3KAS - chains A and B; structure by X-ray diffraction, 2.40 A resolution.

[Chain A]
Molecule: Transferrin receptor protein 1
From: Homo sapiens
Reference sequence: P02786 (TFR1_HUMAN); residues 121-760 here = UniProt positions 121-760
Sequence (640 residues; numbered 121 to 760; the number before each row is that of its first residue):
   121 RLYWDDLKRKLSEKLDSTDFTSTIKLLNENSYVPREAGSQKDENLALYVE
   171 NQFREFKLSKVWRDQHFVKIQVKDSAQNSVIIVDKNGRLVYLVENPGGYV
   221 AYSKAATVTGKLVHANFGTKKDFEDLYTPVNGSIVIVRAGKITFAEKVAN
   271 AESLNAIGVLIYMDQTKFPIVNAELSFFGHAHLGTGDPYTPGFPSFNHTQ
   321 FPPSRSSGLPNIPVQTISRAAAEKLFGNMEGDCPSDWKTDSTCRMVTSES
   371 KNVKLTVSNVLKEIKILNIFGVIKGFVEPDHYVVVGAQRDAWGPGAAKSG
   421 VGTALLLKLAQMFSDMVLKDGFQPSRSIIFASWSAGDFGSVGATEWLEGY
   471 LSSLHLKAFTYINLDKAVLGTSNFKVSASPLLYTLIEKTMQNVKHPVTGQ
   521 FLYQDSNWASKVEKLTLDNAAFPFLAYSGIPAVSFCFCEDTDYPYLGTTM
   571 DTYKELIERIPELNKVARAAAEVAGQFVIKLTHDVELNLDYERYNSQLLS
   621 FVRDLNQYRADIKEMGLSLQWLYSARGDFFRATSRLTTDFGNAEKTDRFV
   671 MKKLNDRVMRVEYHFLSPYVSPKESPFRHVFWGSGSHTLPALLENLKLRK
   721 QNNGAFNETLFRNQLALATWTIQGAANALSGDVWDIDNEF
Disordered / not traced: 316-318, 757-760
Differences from the reference sequence: variant Ser-142 (Gly in P02786)
Swiss-Prot annotation at these positions:
  - motif: Arg-646 to Asp-648 (Cell attachment site)
  - glycosylation (N-linked (GlcNAc...) asparagine): Asn-251, Asn-317, Asn-727
  - natural variant: Ser-142 (G142S: this construct carries the variant)
  - mutagenesis: Leu-619 (L619A: 20-fold reduced affinity for transferrin receptor. No binding to HFE), Val-622 (V622A: No significant effect on binding to transferrin nor HFE), Arg-623 (R623A: No significant effect on binding to transferrin nor HFE), Arg-629 (R629A: >5-fold reduced affinity for transferrin. >10-fold reduced affinity for HFE), Gln-640 (Q640A: No effect on binding to transferrin. >10-fold reduced affinity for HFE), Trp-641 (W641A: No significant effect on binding to transferrin nor HFE), Tyr-643 (Y643A: 20-fold reduced affinity for transferrin. No binding to HFE), Ser-644 (S644A: No significant effect on binding to transferrin nor HFE), Arg-646 (R646A/H: No binding to transferrin; R646K: 5% binding to transferrin), Gly-647 (G647A: Large effect on affinity for transferrin. 4-fold reduced affinity for HFE), Asp-648 (D648A: 16% binding to transferrin; D648E: 57% binding to transferrin), Phe-650 (F650Q: >5-fold reduced affinity for transferrin. >10-fold reduced affinity for HFE)
Disulfide bonds: Cys-353/Cys-363
Glycans and other covalent adducts: N-acetylglucosamine (NAG) linked to Asn-251, Asn-727
From the paper describing this entry:
  - conformationally variable residues (side-chain flip): Leu-209, Tyr-211
  - contacts within the chain: Lys-344/Asn-348 (hydrogen bond), Asn-348/Lys-371 (hydrogen bond)
  - mutagenesis - R208G: increased binding to Glycoprotein (chain B)
  - mutagenesis - R208G: increased binding to JUNV and GTOV GP1Delta-Ig
  - mutagenesis - R208G: increased binding to MACV GP1Delta-Ig
  - specificity-determining residues: Arg-208
  - specificity-determining residues: Val-210, Tyr-211, Asn-348 (citing earlier work)

[Chain B]
Molecule: Glycoprotein
From: Machupo virus
Reference sequence: Q8AZ57 (Q8AZ57_MACHU); residue numbers follow UniProt; this construct covers 83-244
Sequence (162 residues; numbered 83 to 244; the number before each row is that of its first residue):
    83 NHSNELPSLCMLNNSFYYMRGGVNTFLIRVSDISVLMKEYDVSIYEPEDL
   133 GNCLNKSDSSWAIHWFSNALGHDWLMDPPMLCRNKTKKEGSNIQFNISKA
   183 DDARVYGKKIRNGMRHLFRGFHDPCEEGKVCYLTINQCGDPSSFDYCGVN
   233 HLSKCQFDHVNT
Disordered / not traced: 83-85, 242-244
Disulfide bonds: Cys-92/Cys-237, Cys-135/Cys-164, Cys-207/Cys-213, Cys-220/Cys-229
Glycans and other covalent adducts: N-acetylglucosamine (NAG) linked to Asn-95, Asn-137, Asn-178; glycan linked to Asn-166
From the paper describing this entry:
  - post-translational modification sites: Asn-95, Asn-137, Asn-166, Asn-178
  - binding site for N-acetylglucosamine: Asn-178

[Interface between chain A and chain B]
Contacting residue pairs (40; chain A residue first):
  Ile-201(A) with Phe-226(B), hydrophobic
  Ile-202(A) with Ile-115(B), hydrophobic
  Val-203(A) with Ile-115(B)
  Asp-204(A) with Ser-113(B); Asp-114(B); Ile-115(B)
  Leu-209(A) with Ser-97(B); Phe-98(B), hydrophobic; Tyr-228(B)
  Val-210(A) with Arg-111(B), hydrogen bond (backbone-side chain); Phe-226(B); Tyr-228(B), hydrogen bond (backbone-side chain)
  Tyr-211(A) with Arg-111(B); Ser-113(B), hydrogen bond; Ile-115(B), hydrophobic; Val-117(B), hydrophobic
  Leu-212(A) with Val-117(B); Arg-165(B), hydrogen bond (backbone-side chain); Glu-171(B); Phe-226(B)
  Val-213(A) with Val-117(B), hydrophobic
  Glu-214(A) with Glu-171(B)
  Asn-215(A) with Lys-170(B); Glu-171(B), hydrogen bond (backbone-side chain)
  Gly-217(A) with Lys-170(B)
  Ala-293(A) with Tyr-122(B), hydrophobic
  Glu-294(A) with Tyr-122(B); Lys-169(B), salt bridge
  Ala-340(A) with Tyr-122(B), hydrophobic
  Glu-343(A) with Met-119(B); Tyr-122(B), hydrogen bond
  Lys-344(A) with Val-117(B), hydrogen bond (side chain-backbone); Leu-118(B); Met-119(B); Asp-123(B), salt bridge
  Asn-348(A) with Asp-114(B); Ile-115(B); Ser-116(B), hydrogen bond (side chain-backbone)
  Ser-370(A) with Asp-114(B), hydrogen bond
  Lys-371(A) with Asp-114(B), hydrogen bond (side chain-backbone)
Interface residues without a listed pair, chain A (24 interface residues in all): Gln-197, Arg-208, Pro-216, Arg-339
Interface residues without a listed pair, chain B (21 interface residues in all): Val-212, Pro-223, Ser-224
Interface features reported in the paper:
  - residue pairs: Leu-209(A)/Phe-98(B) (hydrophobic contact), Leu-209(A)/Ser-97(B) (hydrophobic contact), Val-210(A)/Phe-226(B) (hydrophobic contact), Val-210(A)/Tyr-228(B) (hydrophobic contact), Tyr-211(A)/Ser-113(B) (hydrogen bond), Asn-215(A)/Glu-171(B) (backbone contact), Glu-294(A)/Lys-169(B) (salt bridge), Glu-343(A)/Tyr-122(B) (hydrogen bond), Lys-344(A)/Met-119(B), Lys-344(A)/Asp-123(B) (hydrogen bond), Asn-348(A)/Ser-116(B) (hydrogen bond), Asn-348(A)/Asp-114(B), Arg-111(B)/Tyr-211(A), Arg-111(B)/Val-210(A) (hydrogen bond), Ile-115(B)/Tyr-211(A), Val-117(B)/Tyr-211(A), Tyr-122(B)/Ala-293(A), Tyr-122(B)/Glu-294(A), Tyr-122(B)/Ala-340(A), Pro-223(B)/Leu-212(A) (hydrophobic contact), Phe-226(B)/Ile-201(A) (hydrophobic contact), Phe-226(B)/Leu-212(A) (hydrophobic contact)
  - interface residues, chain B: Ser-113(B), Arg-165(B), Cys-220(B)

[In short]
Chain A and chain B form an interface of 24 and 21 residues respectively, with 10 hydrogen bonds and 2 salt
bridges. Among the polar pairs are Glu-294(A)/Lys-169(B), Lys-344(A)/Asp-123(B) and Val-210(A)/Arg-111(B). The
paper describes hydrophobic contacts between Leu-209(A) and Phe-98(B), Leu-209(A) and Ser-97(B) and Val-210(A)
and Phe-226(B) among others; hydrogen bonds between Tyr-211(A) and Ser-113(B), Glu-343(A) and Tyr-122(B) and
Lys-344(A) and Asp-123(B) among others; a backbone contact between Asn-215(A) and Glu-171(B). The paper
reports a binding site for N-acetylglucosamine at Asn-178(B); R208G of chain A increases binding to
Glycoprotein (chain B).
Chain A is Transferrin receptor protein 1 (Homo sapiens) and chain B is Glycoprotein (Machupo virus); the
structure, Machupo virus GP1 bound to human transferrin receptor 1, was determined by X-ray diffraction.
